PDB entry 7EEL | electron microscopy, 3.26 A resolution | chains D and E of the 14 polymer chains in the assembly

[Chain D (and E)]
Protein: Major capsid proteins
Notes: chain E of this document is another copy of the same molecule, construct and numbering; everything in this record applies to it too
Amino-acid sequence (365 residues; row label = number of the first residue in the row):
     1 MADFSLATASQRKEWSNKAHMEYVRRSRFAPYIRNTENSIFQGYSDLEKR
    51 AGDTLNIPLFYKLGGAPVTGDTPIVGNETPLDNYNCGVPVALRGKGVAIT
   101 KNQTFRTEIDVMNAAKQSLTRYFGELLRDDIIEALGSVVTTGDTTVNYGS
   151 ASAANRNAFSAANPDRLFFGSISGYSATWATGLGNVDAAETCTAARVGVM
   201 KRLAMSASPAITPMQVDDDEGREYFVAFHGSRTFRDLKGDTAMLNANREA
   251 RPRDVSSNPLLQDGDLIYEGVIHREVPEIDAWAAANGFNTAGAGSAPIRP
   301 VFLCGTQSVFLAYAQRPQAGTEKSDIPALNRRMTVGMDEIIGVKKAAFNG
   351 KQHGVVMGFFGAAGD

[How chain D and chain E interact]
Pairs across the interface (78):
  Gln11(D) - Asp53(E)
  Arg12(D) - Arg50(E)
  Arg12(D) - Ala51(E)
  Arg12(D) - Gly52(E)
  Lys13(D) - Thr54(E)
  His20(D) - Glu37(E)
  His20(D) - Tyr44(E)
  His20(D) - Phe60(E)
  His20(D) - Gln307(E)
  Glu22(D) - Phe60(E)
  Glu22(D) - Tyr61(E)
  Glu22(D) - Lys62(E)
  Glu22(D) - Ser208(E)
  Glu22(D) - Pro209(E)
  Glu22(D) - Ala210(E)  hydrogen bond (side chain-backbone)
  Tyr23(D) - Ala210(E)
  Tyr23(D) - Thr212(E)
  Tyr23(D) - Pro213(E)
  Tyr23(D) - Val216(E)
  Tyr23(D) - Glu223(E)  hydrogen bond
  Arg25(D) - Met205(E)  hydrogen bond (side chain-backbone)
  Arg25(D) - Glu223(E)
  Ala91(D) - Thr69(E)
  Leu92(D) - Val68(E)
  Leu92(D) - Thr69(E)
  Leu92(D) - Gly70(E)  hydrogen bond (backbone-backbone)
  Leu92(D) - Asp71(E)
  Arg93(D) - Pro67(E)
  Arg93(D) - Val68(E)
  Gly94(D) - Ala66(E)
  Gly94(D) - Pro67(E)
  Gly94(D) - Val68(E)  hydrogen bond (backbone-backbone)
  Lys95(D) - Leu63(E)
  Lys95(D) - Gly65(E)
  Lys95(D) - Ala66(E)
  Lys95(D) - Ile74(E)
  Lys95(D) - Thr79(E)
  Gly96(D) - Thr79(E)  hydrogen bond (backbone-side chain)
  Val97(D) - Leu63(E)  hydrophobic
  Val97(D) - Thr79(E)
  Ser118(D) - Leu63(E)
  Leu119(D) - Leu63(E)  hydrophobic
  Tyr122(D) - Leu63(E)
  Tyr122(D) - Gly65(E)  hydrogen bond (side chain-backbone)
  Tyr122(D) - Ala66(E)
  Glu125(D) - Lys62(E)  salt bridge
  Leu126(D) - Pro67(E)  hydrophobic
  Ser231(D) - Arg202(E)
  Arg232(D) - Arg202(E)
  Arg235(D) - Val199(E)
  Lys238(D) - Glu269(E)  salt bridge
  Arg248(D) - Asn245(E)  hydrogen bond
  Arg248(D) - Glu249(E)  salt bridge
  Glu249(D) - Glu249(E)
  Arg253(D) - Arg251(E)  hydrogen bond (side chain-backbone)
  Arg253(D) - Arg253(E)
  Ser256(D) - Arg222(E)  hydrogen bond (backbone-side chain)
  Asn258(D) - Ala250(E)
  Leu260(D) - Ala246(E)  hydrophobic
  Leu260(D) - Tyr268(E)
  Leu260(D) - Glu269(E)  hydrogen bond (backbone-backbone)
  Leu261(D) - Ile267(E)
  Leu261(D) - Glu269(E)
  Leu261(D) - Gly270(E)  hydrogen bond (backbone-backbone)
  Gln262(D) - Arg222(E)  hydrogen bond
  Gln262(D) - Tyr224(E)
  Asp263(D) - Lys201(E)  salt bridge
  Asp263(D) - Arg222(E)
  Asp263(D) - Glu269(E)
  Asp263(D) - Gly270(E)
  Glu275(D) - Met205(E)
  Asp280(D) - Arg202(E)  salt bridge
  Glu322(D) - Val75(E)
  Arg332(D) - Glu78(E)  salt bridge
  Gly336(D) - Ile74(E)
  Asp338(D) - Ile74(E)
  Gly364(D) - Ile172(E)
  Asp365(D) - Val199(E)
Also at the interface, not in a pair above, chain D (54 interface residues in all): Ala19, Met21, Arg28, Ala98, Ile109, Gly239, Leu244, Val255, Ser257, Pro259, Gly264, Pro277, Thr334, Met337
Also at the interface, not in a pair above, chain E (55 interface residues in all): Gln42, Gly64, Leu81, Ile211, Gly221, Met243, Arg248, Pro252

[Overview]
54 residues of chain D and 55 residues of chain E are in contact; the contacts include 13 hydrogen bonds and 6
salt bridges. Among the polar pairs are Glu125(D)-Lys62(E), Lys238(D)-Glu269(E) and Arg248(D)-Glu249(E).
Both chains are Major capsid proteins. Entry 7EEL (Cyanophage Pam1 capsid asymmetric unit) was determined by
electron microscopy (same publication as 7EEA, 7EEP and 7EEQ).
